Entry 9F0H (electron microscopy, 1.80 A resolution); this record covers chains F and Z of the 11 polymer chains in the assembly.

# Chain F
Molecule: Carboxysome shell protein CsoS1C
From: Halothiobacillus neapolitanus
UniProt: P45688 (CSOSC_HALNC); residues 1-98 here = UniProt positions 1-98
Chain sequence (98 residues; each row starts with the number of its first residue):
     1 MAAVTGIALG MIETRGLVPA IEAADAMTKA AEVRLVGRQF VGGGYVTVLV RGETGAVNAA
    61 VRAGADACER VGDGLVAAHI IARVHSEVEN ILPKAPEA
Disordered / not traced: 1-5, 97-98

# Chain Z
Molecule: Carboxysome assembly protein CsoS2B
From: Halothiobacillus neapolitanus
UniProt: O85041 (CSOS2_HALNC); residues 592-869 here = UniProt positions 592-869
Chain sequence (279 residues; numbered 591 to 869; the number before each row is that of its first residue):
   591 MPFCTSTPEP EAQSTEQSLT CEGQIISGTS VDASDLVTGN EIGEQQLISG DAYVGAQQTG
   651 CLPTSPRFNQ TGNVQSMGFK NTNQPEQNFA PGEVMPTDFS IQTPARSAQN RITGNDIAPS
   711 GRITGPGMLA TGLITGTPEF RHAARELVGS PQPMAMAMAN RNKAAQAPVV QPEVVATQEK
   771 PELVCAPRSD QMDRVSGEGK ERCHITGDDW SVNKHITGTA GQWASGRNPS MRGNARVVET
   831 SAFANRNVPK PEKPGSKITG SSGNDTQGSL ITYSGGARG
Disordered / not traced: 591-772, 825-828
Construct notes: initiating methionine (591)
Disulfide bonds: Cys775-Cys793

# Interface between chain F and chain Z
Contacting residue pairs (34; chain F residue first):
  Glu22(F) with Asn818(Z), hydrogen bond
  Asp25(F) with Asn818(Z), hydrogen bond
  Lys29(F) with Arg817(Z)
  Thr54(F) with Trp800(Z)
  Gly55(F) with Trp800(Z)
  Asn58(F) with Trp800(Z)
  Val61(F) with Val785(Z), hydrophobic
  Arg62(F) with Val785(Z); Gly789(Z), hydrogen bond (side chain-backbone); Glu791(Z), salt bridge
  Ala63(F) with Thr809(Z); Ala814(Z)
  Ala65(F) with Arg784(Z), hydrogen bond (backbone-side chain)
  Asp66(F) with Arg784(Z), salt bridge; Ala810(Z); Gly811(Z), hydrogen bond (side chain-backbone); Ser815(Z)
  Ala67(F) with Ala814(Z); Ser815(Z)
  Glu69(F) with Arg784(Z), salt bridge
  Arg70(F) with Arg822(Z)
  Val71(F) with Ser820(Z)
  Gly72(F) with Arg822(Z), hydrogen bond (backbone-side chain)
  Ala78(F) with Arg784(Z); Val785(Z); Ser786(Z), hydrogen bond (backbone-backbone)
  His79(F) with Ser786(Z), hydrogen bond; Gly787(Z), hydrogen bond (side chain-backbone)
  Ile80(F) with Val785(Z), hydrophobic; Ser786(Z), hydrogen bond (backbone-backbone); Gly787(Z); Glu788(Z), hydrogen bond (backbone-backbone)
  Ile81(F) with Glu788(Z)
  Ala82(F) with Glu788(Z), hydrogen bond (backbone-side chain)
Interface residues without a listed pair, chain F (27 interface residues in all): Ala26, Ala30, Ala59, Asp73, Leu75, Arg83

# In short
Chain F and chain Z form an interface of 27 and 17 residues respectively; the contacts include 12 hydrogen
bonds and 3 salt bridges. Polar contacts include Arg62(F)-Glu791(Z), Asp66(F)-Arg784(Z) and
Glu69(F)-Arg784(Z).
Chain F is Carboxysome shell protein CsoS1C and chain Z is Carboxysome assembly protein CsoS2B, both from
Halothiobacillus neapolitanus; the structure, cryo-EM structure of carboxysomal mini-shell icosahedral
assembly from co-expression of CsoS1C, CsoS4A, and CsoS2-C (T = ..., was determined by electron microscopy,
deposited together with 8YVE, 8YVF and 8YVI.
